1TPF - chains A and B; structure by X-ray diffraction, 1.80 A resolution.

[Chain A (and B)]
Name: Triosephosphate isomerase
From: Trypanosoma brucei brucei
Notes: EC 5.3.1.1; chain B of this document is another copy of the same molecule, construct and numbering; everything in this record applies to it too
UniProt: P04789 (TPIS_TRYBB); residue numbers follow UniProt; this construct covers 1-250
Amino-acid sequence (250 residues; numbered 1 to 250; the number before each row is that of its first residue):
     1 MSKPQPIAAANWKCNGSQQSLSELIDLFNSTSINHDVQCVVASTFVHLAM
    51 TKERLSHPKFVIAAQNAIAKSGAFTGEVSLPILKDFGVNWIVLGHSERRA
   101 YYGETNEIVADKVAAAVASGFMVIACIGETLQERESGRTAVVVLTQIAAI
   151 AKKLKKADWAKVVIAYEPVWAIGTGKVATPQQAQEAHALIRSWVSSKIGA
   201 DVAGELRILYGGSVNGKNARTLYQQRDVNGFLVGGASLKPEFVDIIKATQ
Curated features (UniProtKB/Swiss-Prot):
  - active site: His95 (Electrophile), Glu167 (Proton acceptor)
  - binding site (substrate): Asn11, Lys13

[How chain A and chain B interact]
Contacting residue pairs (74; chain A residue first):
  Asn11(A) - Thr75(B)  hydrogen bond
  Lys13(A) - Gly72(B)
  Lys13(A) - Ala73(B)
  Lys13(A) - Thr75(B)
  Cys14(A) - Ser71(B)
  Cys14(A) - Gly72(B)  hydrogen bond (backbone-backbone)
  Cys14(A) - Phe74(B)
  Cys14(A) - Glu77(B)  hydrogen bond (side chain-backbone)
  Cys14(A) - Val78(B)  hydrophobic
  Cys14(A) - Ser79(B)  hydrogen bond (side chain-backbone)
  Cys14(A) - Ile82(B)
  Asn15(A) - Gly72(B)  hydrogen bond (side chain-backbone)
  Asn15(A) - Ile82(B)
  Gly16(A) - Ile82(B)
  Ser17(A) - Asp85(B)
  Gln18(A) - Asp85(B)  hydrogen bond (side chain-backbone)
  Gln18(A) - Phe86(B)
  Phe45(A) - Phe45(B)  hydrophobic
  Phe45(A) - Val46(B)
  Phe45(A) - Gly76(B)
  Val46(A) - Phe45(B)
  Val46(A) - Val78(B)  hydrophobic
  Val46(A) - Phe86(B)  hydrophobic
  His47(A) - Ile82(B)
  Ala49(A) - Ala49(B)  hydrophobic
  Gln65(A) - Thr75(B)
  Gln65(A) - Gly76(B)  hydrogen bond (side chain-backbone)
  Asn66(A) - Gly76(B)
  Ser71(A) - Cys14(B)
  Gly72(A) - Lys13(B)
  Gly72(A) - Cys14(B)  hydrogen bond (backbone-backbone)
  Gly72(A) - Asn15(B)
  Ala73(A) - Lys13(B)
  Ala73(A) - Glu97(B)
  Ala73(A) - Tyr101(B)
  Phe74(A) - Cys14(B)
  Phe74(A) - Glu97(B)
  Phe74(A) - Tyr101(B)  hydrophobic
  Phe74(A) - Tyr102(B)
  Thr75(A) - Asn11(B)  hydrogen bond
  Thr75(A) - Lys13(B)
  Thr75(A) - Gln65(B)
  Thr75(A) - His95(B)
  Thr75(A) - Glu97(B)  hydrogen bond
  Thr75(A) - Arg98(B)  hydrogen bond (backbone-side chain)
  Gly76(A) - Phe45(B)
  Gly76(A) - Gln65(B)  hydrogen bond (backbone-side chain)
  Gly76(A) - Asn66(B)
  Gly76(A) - Arg98(B)
  Glu77(A) - Cys14(B)  hydrogen bond (backbone-side chain)
  Glu77(A) - Arg98(B)  salt bridge
  Glu77(A) - Tyr102(B)
  Val78(A) - Cys14(B)  hydrophobic
  Ser79(A) - Cys14(B)  hydrogen bond (backbone-side chain)
  Ile82(A) - Cys14(B)
  Ile82(A) - Asn15(B)
  Ile82(A) - Gly16(B)
  Ile82(A) - Thr44(B)
  Ile82(A) - His47(B)
  Asp85(A) - Ser17(B)
  Asp85(A) - Gln18(B)  hydrogen bond (side chain-backbone)
  Phe86(A) - Gln18(B)
  Phe86(A) - Val46(B)  hydrophobic
  His95(A) - Thr75(B)
  Glu97(A) - Ala73(B)
  Glu97(A) - Phe74(B)  hydrogen bond (side chain-backbone)
  Glu97(A) - Thr75(B)  hydrogen bond (side chain-backbone)
  Arg98(A) - Thr75(B)  hydrogen bond (side chain-backbone)
  Arg98(A) - Gly76(B)
  Arg98(A) - Glu77(B)  salt bridge
  Tyr101(A) - Ala73(B)
  Tyr101(A) - Phe74(B)  hydrophobic
  Tyr102(A) - Phe74(B)
  Tyr102(A) - Glu77(B)
Other interface residues (no listed pair), chain A (35 interface residues in all): Thr44, Leu48, Ile68, Lys70, Leu83
Other interface residues (no listed pair), chain B (35 interface residues in all): Leu48, Ile68, Lys70, Leu83

[Overview]
Chain A and chain B each contribute 35 residues to their interface, with 18 hydrogen bonds and 2 salt bridges.
Polar contacts include Glu77(A)-Arg98(B), Asn11(A)-Thr75(B) and Cys14(A)-Glu77(B). UniProt lists active-site
residues His95(A) and Glu167(A) and substrate-binding residues Asn11(A) and Lys13(A) on chain A.
Chain A and chain B are both Triosephosphate isomerase (Trypanosoma brucei brucei); the structure, Comparison
of the structures and the crystal contacts of trypanosomal triosephosphate isomerase in four different crystal
..., was determined by X-ray diffraction together with 1TPE from the same study.
